7E99 - chains A and D of the 4 polymer chains in the assembly; structure by X-ray diffraction, 2.10 A resolution.

Chain A:
Name: Extracellular giant hemoglobin major globin subunit A1
From: Oligobrachia mashikoi
UniProtKB: Q7M419 (GLBA1_OLIMA); residues 1-140 here correspond to UniProt positions 17-156 (UniProt number = residue number + 16)
Chain sequence (140 residues; row label = number of the first residue in the row):
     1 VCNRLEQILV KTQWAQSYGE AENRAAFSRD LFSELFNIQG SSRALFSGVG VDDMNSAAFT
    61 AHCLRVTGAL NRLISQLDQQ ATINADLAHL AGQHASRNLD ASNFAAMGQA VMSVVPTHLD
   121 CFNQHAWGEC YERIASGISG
Swiss-Prot annotation at these positions:
  - binding site (hydrogen sulfide): Cys63
  - binding site (heme b): His94
Disulfides: Cys2-Cys130
Bound ions: heme Fe: His94 (together with oxygen molecule)
Ligand contacts:
  - heme (HEM): Ser42, Leu45, Phe46, Gly48, Val49, His62, Arg65, Val66, Ala69, Leu70, Leu73, Leu90, His94, Arg97, Leu99, Asn103, Phe104, Met107, Tyr131, Ile138
  - heme / oxygen molecule: Phe32, Ser42, Leu45, Phe46, Gly48, Val49, His62, Arg65, Val66, Ala69, Leu70, Leu73, Leu90, His94, Arg97, Leu99, Asn103, Phe104, Met107, Tyr131, Ile138
  - oxygen molecule (OXY): Phe32, Phe46, His62, Val66, His94, Met107
What the authors report for this chain:
  - conformationally variable residues (side-chain flip): Arg97

Chain D:
Name: Giant hemoglobin B1b globin chain
From: Oligobrachia mashikoi
UniProtKB: B1Q3G1 (B1Q3G1_OLIMA); numbering as in UniProt (aligned over 1-145)
Chain sequence (145 residues; each row starts with the number of its first residue):
     1 ECCSRGDAEV VISEWDQVFN AAMAGSSESA IGVAIFDVFF TSSGVSPSMF PGGGDSSSAE
    61 FLAQVSRVIS GADIAINSLT NRATCDSLLS HLNAQHKAIS GVTGAAVTHL SEAISSVVAQ
   121 VLPSAHIDAW GYCMAYIAAG IGAGL
Disulfides: Cys3-Cys133
Bound ions: heme Fe: His96 (together with oxygen molecule)
Ligand contacts:
  - heme (HEM): Phe39, Val45, Met49, Phe50, Pro51, Gln64, Arg67, Val68, Gly71, Ala72, Leu92, Gln95, His96, Ile99, Gly101, Val102, Ala106, Val107, Leu110, Ser111, Ile114, Ile141
  - heme / oxygen molecule: Phe36, Phe39, Val45, Met49, Phe50, Pro51, Gln64, Arg67, Val68, Gly71, Ala72, Leu92, Gln95, His96, Ile99, Gly101, Val102, Ala106, Val107, Leu110, Ser111, Ile114, Ile141
  - oxygen molecule (OXY): Phe36, Phe50, Gln64, Val68, His96, Leu110

Interface between chain A and chain D:
Residue-residue contacts (52; chain A residue first):
  Lys11(A) - Ala21(D)  hydrogen bond (side chain-backbone)
  Lys11(A) - Ala22(D)
  Lys11(A) - Met23(D)  hydrogen bond (side chain-backbone)
  Trp14(A) - Ala21(D)
  Ala15(A) - Ala22(D)
  Glu20(A) - Asp16(D)
  Glu20(A) - Asn77(D)
  Ala21(A) - Ile12(D)  hydrophobic
  Ala21(A) - Asn77(D)  hydrogen bond (backbone-side chain)
  Glu22(A) - Thr80(D)
  Glu22(A) - Asn81(D)  hydrogen bond
  Arg24(A) - Asp16(D)  salt bridge
  Arg24(A) - Asp73(D)  salt bridge
  Arg24(A) - Asn77(D)  hydrogen bond
  Ala57(A) - Ala83(D)
  Ala57(A) - Thr84(D)
  Ala57(A) - Ser87(D)
  Ala58(A) - Ser87(D)
  Thr60(A) - Thr84(D)
  Ala61(A) - Ser87(D)
  Ala61(A) - Leu88(D)
  Leu64(A) - Ile74(D)
  Leu64(A) - Thr84(D)
  Arg65(A) - Leu88(D)
  Arg65(A) - His91(D)
  Gly68(A) - Ser70(D)  hydrogen bond (backbone-side chain)
  Gly68(A) - Ile74(D)
  Asn71(A) - Ala21(D)
  Asn71(A) - Asp73(D)  hydrogen bond
  Arg72(A) - Ser66(D)
  Arg72(A) - Arg67(D)
  Arg72(A) - Ser70(D)
  Ser75(A) - Ala21(D)
  Ser75(A) - Met23(D)
  Ser75(A) - Gly25(D)  hydrogen bond (backbone-backbone)
  Ser75(A) - Glu28(D)
  Gln76(A) - Gly25(D)  hydrogen bond (side chain-backbone)
  Gln76(A) - Ser29(D)  hydrogen bond
  Gln76(A) - Ser66(D)
  Asp78(A) - Ala24(D)
  Asp78(A) - Gly25(D)  hydrogen bond (side chain-backbone)
  Gln79(A) - Gly25(D)
  Gln79(A) - Ser26(D)
  Ala81(A) - Ala59(D)
  Thr82(A) - Leu62(D)
  Thr82(A) - Ala63(D)
  Ala85(A) - Ala59(D)
  Ala85(A) - Glu60(D)
  Ala85(A) - Ala63(D)  hydrophobic
  Asp86(A) - Ala63(D)
  Asp86(A) - Arg67(D)  salt bridge
  His89(A) - Arg67(D)
Other interface residues (no listed pair), chain A (26 interface residues in all): Ile74
Other interface residues (no listed pair), chain D (30 interface residues in all): Ser13, Asn20, Ser78

Summary:
Chain A and chain D form an interface of 26 and 30 residues respectively; the contacts include 11 hydrogen
bonds and 3 salt bridges. Polar contacts include Arg24(A)-Asp16(D), Arg24(A)-Asp73(D) and Asp86(A)-Arg67(D).
Heme is bound between chain A and chain D. The paper reports conformational variability at Arg97(A).
Here chain A is Extracellular giant hemoglobin major globin subunit A1 and chain D is Giant hemoglobin B1b
globin chain, both from Oligobrachia mashikoi. Entry 7E99 (Oxy-deoxy intermediate of 400 kDa giant hemoglobin
at 13% oxygen saturation) was determined by X-ray diffraction, deposited together with 7E96, 7E97 and 7E98.
